PDB entry 7U0F | electron microscopy, 3.53 A resolution | chains B and D of the 10 polymer chains in the assembly

== Chain B (and D) ==
Molecule: Tubulin beta chain
Organism: Sus scrofa
Notes: chain D of this document is another copy of the same molecule, construct and numbering; everything in this record applies to it too
Reference sequence: P02554 (TBB_PIG); residue numbers follow UniProt; this construct covers 1-445
Amino-acid sequence (445 residues; row label = number of the first residue in the row):
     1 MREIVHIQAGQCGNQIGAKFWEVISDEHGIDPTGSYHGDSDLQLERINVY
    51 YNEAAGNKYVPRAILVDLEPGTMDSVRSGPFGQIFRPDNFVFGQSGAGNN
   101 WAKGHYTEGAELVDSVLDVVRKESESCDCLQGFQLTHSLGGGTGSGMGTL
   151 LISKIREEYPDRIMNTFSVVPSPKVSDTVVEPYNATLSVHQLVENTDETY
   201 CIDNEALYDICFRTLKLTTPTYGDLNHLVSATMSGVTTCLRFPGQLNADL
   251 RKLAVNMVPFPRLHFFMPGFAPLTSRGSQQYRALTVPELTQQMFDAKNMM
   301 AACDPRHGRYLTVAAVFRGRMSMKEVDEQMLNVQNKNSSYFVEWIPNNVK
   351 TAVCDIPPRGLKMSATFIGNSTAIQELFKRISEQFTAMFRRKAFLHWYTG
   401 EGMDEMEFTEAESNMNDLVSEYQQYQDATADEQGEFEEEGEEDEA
Not modelled in the structure: 429-445 (chain D: 445)
Curated features (UniProtKB/Swiss-Prot):
  - motif: Met1 to Ile4 (MREI motif)
  - binding site (GTP): Gln11, Glu69, Ser138, Gly142, Thr143, Gly144, Asn204, Asn226
  - binding site (Mg(2+)): Glu69
  - modified residue: Ser40 (Phosphoserine), Lys58 (N6-acetyllysine), Ser172 (Phosphoserine), Thr285 (Phosphothreonine), Thr290 (Phosphothreonine), Arg318 (Omega-N-methylarginine), Glu438 (5-glutamyl polyglutamate)
  - cross-link (Glycyl lysine isopeptide (Lys-Gly)): Lys58 (interchain with G-Cter in ubiquitin), Lys324 (interchain with G-Cter in ubiquitin)
  - natural variant: His37 (H37V: In 2nd form), Asn48 (N48S: In 2nd form), Ala55 to Asn57 (sequence variant, change not given here; In 2nd form), Ser275 (S275A: In 2nd form)
What the authors report for this chain:
  - conformationally variable residues (loop rearrangement): Tyr281

== Chain B / chain D interface ==
Contacting residue pairs (10):
  Glu53(B) - Lys336(D)
  Ala54(B) - Phe294(D)
  Ala55(B) - Phe294(D)  hydrophobic
  Arg86(B) - Arg306(D)
  Asp88(B) - Arg306(D)  salt bridge
  Lys122(B) - Arg306(D)
  Glu123(B) - Arg306(D)  salt bridge
  Glu125(B) - Ser338(D)  hydrogen bond (backbone-side chain)
  Glu125(B) - Ser339(D)
  Cys127(B) - Ser338(D)  hydrogen bond (backbone-side chain)
Interface residues without a listed pair, chain B (10 interface residues in all): Gly56
Interface residues without a listed pair, chain D (6 interface residues in all): Asn332

== In short ==
10 residues of chain B and 6 residues of chain D are in contact; the contacts include 2 hydrogen bonds and 2
salt bridges. Among the polar pairs are Asp88(B)-Arg306(D), Glu123(B)-Arg306(D) and Glu125(B)-Ser338(D). From
UniProt: 8 GTP-binding residues and Mg2+-binding residue Glu69(B) on chain B. From the paper: conformational
variability at Tyr281(B).
Both chains are Tubulin beta chain (Sus scrofa). Entry 7U0F (HIV-1 Rev in complex with tubulin) was determined
by electron microscopy.
